Entry 3AO9 (X-ray diffraction, 2.10 A resolution); this record covers chain A.

Chain A:
Protein: Colicin-E5
Organism: Escherichia coli
Notes: EC 3.1.-.-; fragment: C-terminal ribonuclease domain (CRD)
Reference sequence: P18000 (CEA5_ECOLX); residues 2-116 here correspond to UniProt positions 66-180 (UniProt number = residue number + 64)
Sequence (116 residues; row label = number of the first residue in the row):
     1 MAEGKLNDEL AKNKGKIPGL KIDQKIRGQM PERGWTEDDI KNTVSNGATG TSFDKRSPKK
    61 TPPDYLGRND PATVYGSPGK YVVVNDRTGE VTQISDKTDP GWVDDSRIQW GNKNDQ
Not modelled in the structure: 1-16, 114-116
Differences from the reference sequence: expression tag (1)
Metal / ion sites: Cd2+ site 1: Glu32 (shared with 1 residue of chain B)

Summary:
Chain A is Colicin-E5 (Escherichia coli); the structure, Crystal structure of the C-terminal domain of
sequence-specific ribonuclease, was determined by X-ray diffraction, deposited together with 3VJ7.
